8ABJ - chains P and O of the 20 polymer chains in the assembly; structure by electron microscopy, 3.70 A resolution.

# Chain P
Name: Cytochrome b-c1 complex subunit Rieske, mitochondrial
Organism: Yarrowia lipolytica
Notes: EC 7.1.1.8
Reference sequence: Q6CI02 (Q6CI02_YARLI); residue numbers follow UniProt; this construct covers 1-225
Chain sequence (225 residues; each row starts with the number of its first residue):
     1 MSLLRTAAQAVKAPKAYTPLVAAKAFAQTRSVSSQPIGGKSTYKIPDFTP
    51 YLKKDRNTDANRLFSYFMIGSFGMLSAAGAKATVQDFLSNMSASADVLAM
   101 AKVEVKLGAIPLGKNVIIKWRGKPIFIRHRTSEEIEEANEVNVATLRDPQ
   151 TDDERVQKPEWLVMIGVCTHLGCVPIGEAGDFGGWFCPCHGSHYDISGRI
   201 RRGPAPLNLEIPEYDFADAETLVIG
Not modelled in the structure: 1-38, 225
Disulfide bonds: C173-C189
Metal / ion sites: 2Fe-2S cluster Fe: C168, H170, C187, H190
Small-molecule neighbours:
  - 2Fe-2S cluster (FES): C168, H170, L171, G172, C173, C187, C189, H190, G191, S192
  - 1,2-diacyl-sn-glycero-3-phosphocholine (PC1): Y66, I69, G73, S76, A77, A80
  - phosphatidylethanolamine (PTY), molecule 1: I69, F72, G73, S76
  - phosphatidylethanolamine (PTY), molecule 2: S76, G79, A80, K81, A82, T83, V84, Q85, D86, F87

# Chain O
Name: YALI0A17468p
Organism: Yarrowia lipolytica
Reference sequence: Q6CGP7 (Q6CGP7_YARLI); residues 1-330 here = UniProt positions 1-330
Chain sequence (330 residues; numbered 1 to 330; the number before each row is that of its first residue):
     1 MRRRRIGVWPENRRVSRLWVSLSPRSCVTCPVPTNQNPPINNHHTPILTQ
    51 MFKAIPLRQALLGISSAVCAGATTTYYYTTKAEAMTAAEHGLHPAEYPWP
   101 QNGMLSTFDHASLRRGYQVYKEVCAACHSLDRIAWRNLVGVTHTTDEAKA
   151 FAEELEYDDEPDDEGNPRKRPGKLADYIPGPYPNEQAARAANQGALPPDL
   201 SLIAKARHGGADYIFALLTGYPDEPPAGVVLAPGMNYNPYFPGGGIGMAR
   251 TLFDGVVEYEDGTPATTSQMAKDVAAFLTWAAEPEHDERKKLGLKAIIVI
   301 SAMLGLSVYIKKFKWSPIKNRKFIYNPPKN
Not modelled in the structure: 1-84, 329-330
Metal / ion sites: heme c Fe: H128, M248
Small-molecule neighbours:
  - heme c (HEC): V119, V123, C124, C127, H128, N192, A195, L196, P197, P198, L200, I203, R207, Y213, I214, L217, L218, F241, I246, G247, M248, T251, L252, V274, L278
  - phosphatidylethanolamine (PTY): L292, K295, A296, V299, I300

# Chain P / chain O interface
Contacting residue pairs - 31 pairs, chain P then chain O:
  G39(P) with N326(O)
  K40(P) with N326(O), hydrogen bond (backbone-side chain)
  S41(P) with I324(O)
  T42(P) with I324(O); N326(O)
  K44(P) with I324(O)
  P46(P) with I324(O), hydrophobic
  F48(P) with N320(O)
  Y51(P) with N320(O); K322(O)
  F64(P) with Y309(O)
  S65(P) with Y309(O); F313(O)
  M68(P) with L306(O); Y309(O), hydrophobic
  I69(P) with I310(O), hydrophobic
  S71(P) with L306(O)
  F72(P) with M303(O); L306(O); I310(O), hydrophobic
  L75(P) with A302(O), hydrophobic; M303(O), hydrophobic; L306(O), hydrophobic
  S76(P) with M303(O)
  A95(P) with R136(O)
  D96(P) with R136(O)
  A99(P) with A175(O), hydrophobic
  M100(P) with A175(O), hydrophobic
  K119(P) with E160(O); P161(O), hydrogen bond (side chain-backbone); R168(O)
Interface residues without a listed pair, chain P (24 interface residues in all): D47, D86, K106
Interface residues without a listed pair, chain O (21 interface residues in all): E153, D159, L292, V299, S307, Y325

# Overview
24 residues of chain P face 21 of chain O across their interface, with 2 hydrogen bonds. Polar pairs include
K40(P)-N326(O) and K119(P)-P161(O). One phosphatidylethanolamine molecule is bound between chain P and chain
O. Bound to chain P: 2Fe-2S cluster, phosphatidylethanolamine and 1,2-diacyl-sn-glycero-3-phosphocholine.
Chain P is Cytochrome b-c1 complex subunit Rieske, mitochondrial and chain O is YALI0A17468p, both from
Yarrowia lipolytica; the structure, Complex III2 from Yarrowia lipolytica, antimycin A bound, c-position, was
determined by electron microscopy together with 8AB6, 8AB7, 8AB8, 8AB9, 8ABA, 8ABB and 11 further entries from
the same study.
